Entry 8G9X (electron microscopy, 4.46 A resolution (low resolution: residue-level contacts below are approximate; hydrogen-bond / salt-bridge calls are withheld)); this record covers chains H and L of the 8 polymer chains in the assembly.

# Chain H
Protein: vFP49.02 heavy chain
Source organism: Mus musculus
Sequence (235 residues; row label = number of the first residue in the row; a row labelled like 52A-52C holds insertion residues (52A, then the next letters in order)):
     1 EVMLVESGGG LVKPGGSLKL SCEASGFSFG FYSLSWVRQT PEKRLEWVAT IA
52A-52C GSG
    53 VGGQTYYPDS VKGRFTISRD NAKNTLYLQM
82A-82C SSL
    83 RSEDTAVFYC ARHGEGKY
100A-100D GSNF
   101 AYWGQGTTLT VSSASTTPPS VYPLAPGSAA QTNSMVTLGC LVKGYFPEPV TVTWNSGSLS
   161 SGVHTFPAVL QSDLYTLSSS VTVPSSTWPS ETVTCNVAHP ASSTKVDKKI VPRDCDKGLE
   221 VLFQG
Unresolved in the structure: 113-225
Disulfides: Cys22-Cys92

# Chain L
Protein: vFP49.02 light chain
Source organism: Mus musculus
Sequence (214 residues; row label = number of the first residue in the row):
     1 DVVLTQSPAT LSVTPGDSVS LSCRASQTIS DNLHWYLQKS HESPRLLIKY SSQSISGIPS
    61 RFSGSGSGTD FTLNINSVET EDFGMYFCQQ TNSWPLTFGA GTKLELKRTD AAPTVSIFPP
   121 SSEQLTSGGA SVVCFLNNFY PKDINVKWKI DGSERQNGVL NSWTDQDSKD STYSMSSTLT
   181 LTKDEYERHN SYTCEATHKT STSPIVKSFN RNEC
Unresolved in the structure: 107-214
Disulfides: Cys23-Cys88

# Interface between chain H and chain L
Residue-residue contacts - 45 pairs, chain H then chain L:
  Val37(H) with Phe98(L)
  Gln39(H) with Gln38(L); Phe87(L)
  Lys43(H) with Met85(L); Phe87(L)
  Arg44(H) with Phe98(L); Gly99(L); Ala100(L)
  Leu45(H) with Phe87(L); Phe98(L)
  Glu46(H) with Phe98(L)
  Trp47(H) with Trp94(L); Pro95(L); Leu96(L); Phe98(L)
  Thr50(H) with Leu96(L)
  Tyr58(H) with Trp94(L)
  Pro60(H) with Pro95(L)
  Tyr91(H) with Gln38(L); Glu42(L); Ser43(L); Pro44(L)
  Lys99(H) with Tyr50(L)
  Tyr100(H) with Lys49(L); Tyr50(L); Gln53(L)
  Gly100A(H) with Tyr50(L)
  Ser100B(H) with Tyr50(L); Thr91(L)
  Asn100C(H) with His34(L); Tyr36(L); Leu46(L); Lys49(L); Tyr50(L)
  Phe100D(H) with Tyr36(L); Leu46(L); Gln89(L); Phe98(L)
  Ala101(H) with Leu46(L)
  Trp103(H) with Tyr36(L); Pro44(L); Arg45(L); Phe98(L)
  Gly104(H) with Ser43(L)
  Gln105(H) with Ser43(L)
Other interface residues (no listed pair), chain H (23 interface residues in all): Asp61, Tyr102
Other interface residues (no listed pair), chain L (22 interface residues in all): Asp1

# In short
23 residues of chain H and 22 residues of chain L are in contact.
Here chain H is vFP49.02 heavy chain and chain L is vFP49.02 light chain, both from Mus musculus. Entry 8G9X
(Cryo-EM structure of vFP49.02 Fab in complex with HIV-1 Env BG505 DS-SOSIP.664 (conformation 2)) was
determined by electron microscopy (same publication as 8FR6, 8G85, 8G9Y and 8GAS).
